Entry 7EH1 (X-ray diffraction, 2.90 A resolution); this record covers chains C and D of the 9 polymer chains in the assembly.

# Chain C
Protein: DNA-directed RNA polymerase subunit beta
Source organism: Thermus thermophilus HB8
Notes: EC 2.7.7.6
UniProt: Q8RQE9 (RPOB_THET8); numbering as in UniProt (aligned over 1-1119)
Sequence (1119 residues; row label = number of the first residue in the row):
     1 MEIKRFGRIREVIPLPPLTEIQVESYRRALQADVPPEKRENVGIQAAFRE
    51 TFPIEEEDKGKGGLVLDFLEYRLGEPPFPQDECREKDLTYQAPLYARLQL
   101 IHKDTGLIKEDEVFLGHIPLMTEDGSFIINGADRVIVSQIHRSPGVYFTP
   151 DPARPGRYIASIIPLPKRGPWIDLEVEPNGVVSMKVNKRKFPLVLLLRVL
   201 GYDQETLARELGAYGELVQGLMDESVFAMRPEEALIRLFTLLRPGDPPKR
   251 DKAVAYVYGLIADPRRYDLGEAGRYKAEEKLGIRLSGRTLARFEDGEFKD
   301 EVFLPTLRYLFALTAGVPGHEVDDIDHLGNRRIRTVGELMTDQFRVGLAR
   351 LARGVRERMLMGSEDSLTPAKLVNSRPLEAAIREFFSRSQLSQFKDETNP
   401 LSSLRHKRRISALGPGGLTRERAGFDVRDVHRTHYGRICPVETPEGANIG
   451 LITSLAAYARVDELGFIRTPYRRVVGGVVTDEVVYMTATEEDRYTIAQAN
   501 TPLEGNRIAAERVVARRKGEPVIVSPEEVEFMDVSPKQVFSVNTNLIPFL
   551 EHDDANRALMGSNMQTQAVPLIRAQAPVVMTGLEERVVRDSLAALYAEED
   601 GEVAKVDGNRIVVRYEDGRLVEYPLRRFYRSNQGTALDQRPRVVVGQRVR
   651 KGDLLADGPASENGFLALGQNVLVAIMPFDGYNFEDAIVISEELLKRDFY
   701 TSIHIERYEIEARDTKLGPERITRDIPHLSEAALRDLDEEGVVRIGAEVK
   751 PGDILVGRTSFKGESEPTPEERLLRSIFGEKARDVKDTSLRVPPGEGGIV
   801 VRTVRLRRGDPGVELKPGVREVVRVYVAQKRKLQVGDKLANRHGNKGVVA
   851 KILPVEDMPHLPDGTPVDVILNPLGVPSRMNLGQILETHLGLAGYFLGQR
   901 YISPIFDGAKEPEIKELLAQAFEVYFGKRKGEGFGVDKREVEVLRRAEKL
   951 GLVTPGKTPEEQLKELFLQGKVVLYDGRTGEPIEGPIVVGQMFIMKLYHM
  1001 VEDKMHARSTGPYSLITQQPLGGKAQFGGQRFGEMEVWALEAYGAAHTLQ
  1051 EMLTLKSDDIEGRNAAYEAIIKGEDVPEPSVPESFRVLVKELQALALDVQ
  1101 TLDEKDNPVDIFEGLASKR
Unresolved in the structure: 57-62, 1119

# Chain D
Protein: DNA-directed RNA polymerase subunit beta'
Source organism: Thermus thermophilus HB8
Notes: EC 2.7.7.6
UniProt: Q8RQE8 (RPOC_THET8); numbering as in UniProt (aligned over 1-1524)
Sequence (1524 residues; each row starts with the number of its first residue):
     1 MKKEVRKVRIALASPEKIRSWSYGEVEKPETINYRTLKPERDGLFDERIF
    51 GPIKDYECACGKYKRQRFEGKVCERCGVEVTKSIVRRYRMGHIELATPAA
   101 HIWFVKDVPSKIGTLLDLSATELEQVLYFSKYIVLDPKGAILNGVPVEKR
   151 QLLTDEEYRELRYGKQETYPLPPGVDALVKDGEEVVKGQELAPGVVSRLD
   201 GVALYRFPRRVRVEYVKKERAGLRLPLAAWVEKEAYKPGEILAELPEPYL
   251 FRAEEEGVVELKELEEGAFLVLRREDEPVATYFLPVGMTPLVVHGEIVEK
   301 GQPLAEAKGLLRMPRQVRAAQVEAEEEGETVYLTLFLEWTEPKDYRVQPH
   351 MNVVVPEGARVEAGDKIVAAIDPEEEVIAEAEGVVHLHEPASILVVKARV
   401 YPFEDDVEVSTGDRVAPGDVLADGGKVKSDVYGRVEVDLVRNVVRVVESY
   451 DIDARMGAEAIQQLLKELDLEALEKELLEEMKHPSRARRAKARKRLEVVR
   501 AFLDSGNRPEWMILEAVPVLPPDLRPMVQVDGGRFATSDLNDLYRRLINR
   551 NNRLKKLLAQGAPEIIIRNEKRMLQEAVDALLDNGRRGAPVTNPGSDRPL
   601 RSLTDILSGKQGRFRQNLLGKRVDYSGRSVIVVGPQLKLHQCGLPKRMAL
   651 ELFKPFLLKKMEEKGIAPNVKAARRMLERQRDIKDEVWDALEEVIHGKVV
   701 LLNRAPTLHRLGIQAFQPVLVEGQSIQLHPLVCEAFNADFDGDQMAVHVP
   751 LSSFAQAEARIQMLSAHNLLSPASGEPLAKPSRDIILGLYYITQVRKEKK
   801 GAGLEFATPEEALAAHERGEVALNAPIKVAGRETSVGRLKYVFANPDEAL
   851 LAVAHGIVDLQDVVTVRYMGKRLETSPGRILFARIVAEAVEDEKVAWELI
   901 QLDVPQEKNSLKDLVYQAFLRLGMEKTARLLDALKYYGFTFSTTSGITIG
   951 IDDAVIPEEKKQYLEEADRKLLQIEQAYEMGFLTDRERYDQILQLWTETT
  1001 EKVTQAVFKNFEENYPFNPLYVMAQSGARGNPQQIRQLCGLRGLMQKPSG
  1051 ETFEVPVRSSFREGLTVLEYFISSHGARKGGADTALRTADSGYLTRKLVD
  1101 VTHEIVVREADCGTTNYISVPLFQPDEVTRSLRLRKRADIEAGLYGRVLA
  1151 REVEVLGVRLEEGRYLSMDDVHLLIKAAEAGEIQEVPVRSPLTCQTRYGV
  1201 CQKCYGYDLSMARPVSIGEAVGIVAAQSIGEPGTQLTMRTFHTGGVAGAA
  1251 DITQGLPRVIELFEARRPKAKAVISEIDGVVRIEETEEKLSVFVESEGFS
  1301 KEYKLPKEARLLVKDGDYVEAGQPLTRGAIDPHQLLEAKGPEAVERYLVE
  1351 EIQKVYRAQGVKLHDKHIEIVVRQMMKYVEVTDPGDSRLLEGQVLEKWDV
  1401 EALNERLIAEGKTPVAWKPLLMGVTKSALSTKSWLSAASFQNTTHVLTEA
  1451 AIAGKKDELIGLKENVILGRLIPAGTGSDFVRFTQVVDQKTLKAIEEARK
  1501 EAVEAKERPAARRGVKREQPGKQA
Unresolved in the structure: 1-2, 1238-1251, 1503-1524
Metal / ion sites: Zn2+ site 1: Cys58, Cys60, Cys73, Cys76; Mg2+ site 1: Asp739, Asp741, Asp743 (shared with 1 residue of chain I); Mg2+ site 2: Lys840 (shared with 1 residue of chain B); Zn2+ site 2: Cys1112, Cys1194, Cys1201, Cys1204
Residues lining bound ligands:
  - CMPcPP (2TM; 5'-O-[(S)-hydroxy{[(S)-hydroxy(phosphonooxy)phosphoryl]methyl}phosphoryl]cytidine): Arg704, Pro706, Asn737, Asp739, Arg1029
  - 1,4-butanediol (BU1): Leu881, Tyr937, Thr940, Phe941

# How chain C and chain D interact
Contacting residue pairs - 401 pairs, chain C then chain D:
  Phe425(C) - Lys1079(D)
  Phe425(C) - Asp1083(D)
  Phe425(C) - Leu1086(D)  hydrophobic
  Arg428(C) - Arg1078(D)  hydrogen bond (backbone-side chain)
  Arg428(C) - Leu1086(D)
  Asp429(C) - Pro1048(D)
  Asp429(C) - Lys1079(D)  salt bridge
  Val430(C) - Pro1048(D)
  Val430(C) - Ser1074(D)
  Val430(C) - His1075(D)  hydrogen bond (backbone-side chain)
  Val430(C) - Arg1078(D)
  Arg432(C) - Phe1071(D)
  Tyr435(C) - Phe1071(D)
  Pro440(C) - Ser1074(D)
  Pro440(C) - Arg1078(D)  hydrogen bond (backbone-side chain)
  Thr443(C) - Arg1078(D)
  Gly446(C) - Ala1085(D)
  Ile449(C) - Ala1082(D)  hydrophobic
  Gly450(C) - Arg1078(D)
  Gln498(C) - Val1067(D)
  Gln498(C) - Leu1068(D)
  Val514(C) - Leu1068(D)  hydrophobic
  Glu520(C) - Lys1047(D)  salt bridge
  Glu520(C) - Phe1053(D)
  Pro521(C) - Leu1068(D)  hydrophobic
  Pro536(C) - Val1067(D)  hydrophobic
  Val539(C) - Val1067(D)  hydrophobic
  Phe540(C) - Tyr1070(D)  hydrophobic
  Leu550(C) - Tyr1070(D)
  Glu551(C) - Gly1064(D)
  Glu551(C) - Leu1065(D)  hydrogen bond (backbone-backbone)
  His552(C) - Phe1061(D)  hydrogen bond (side chain-backbone)
  His552(C) - Arg1062(D)  hydrogen bond (side chain-backbone)
  His552(C) - Glu1063(D)
  His552(C) - Gly1064(D)  hydrogen bond (side chain-backbone)
  Asp553(C) - Phe1061(D)
  Asp553(C) - Tyr1070(D)  hydrogen bond (backbone-side chain)
  Asp554(C) - Arg1042(D)  salt bridge
  Asp554(C) - Phe1061(D)
  Asp554(C) - Tyr1070(D)
  Ala555(C) - Tyr1070(D)
  Asn556(C) - Ala1077(D)
  Ala558(C) - Tyr1070(D)
  Ile676(C) - Ile947(D)
  Ile676(C) - Thr948(D)  hydrogen bond (backbone-side chain)
  Met677(C) - Thr943(D)
  Met677(C) - Ile947(D)
  Pro678(C) - Asp784(D)
  Pro678(C) - Ser942(D)
  Pro678(C) - Thr943(D)
  Pro678(C) - Ile947(D)
  Phe679(C) - Thr943(D)
  Asp680(C) - Pro635(D)
  Asp680(C) - Phe939(D)
  Asp680(C) - Thr940(D)
  Asp680(C) - Thr943(D)  hydrogen bond (backbone-side chain)
  Gly681(C) - Val633(D)
  Gly681(C) - Pro635(D)
  Gly681(C) - Phe939(D)
  Tyr682(C) - Val633(D)
  Tyr682(C) - Pro635(D)
  Asn683(C) - Asp784(D)
  Phe684(C) - Val633(D)  hydrophobic
  Phe684(C) - Cys733(D)  hydrophobic
  Phe684(C) - Phe740(D)
  Phe684(C) - Ser782(D)
  Phe684(C) - Phe939(D)  hydrophobic
  Glu685(C) - Asp739(D)
  Glu685(C) - Phe740(D)  hydrogen bond (backbone-backbone)
  Glu685(C) - Arg783(D)  salt bridge
  Glu685(C) - Arg1029(D)  salt bridge
  Asp686(C) - Phe740(D)
  Ala687(C) - Val633(D)  hydrophobic
  Ala687(C) - Phe740(D)  hydrophobic
  Arg713(C) - Gly532(D)
  Arg713(C) - Gly533(D)
  Lys716(C) - Arg35(D)  hydrogen bond (side chain-backbone)
  Lys716(C) - Leu37(D)
  Ala732(C) - Arg679(D)
  Arg735(C) - Arg681(D)
  Glu748(C) - Arg681(D)  hydrogen bond (backbone-side chain)
  Lys750(C) - Arg681(D)
  Pro751(C) - Glu678(D)
  Pro751(C) - Arg679(D)
  Pro751(C) - Gln680(D)  hydrogen bond (backbone-backbone)
  Gly752(C) - Glu678(D)
  Asp753(C) - Arg679(D)  salt bridge
  Asp753(C) - Arg681(D)  salt bridge
  Glu764(C) - Lys54(D)  salt bridge
  Glu766(C) - Glu57(D)
  Glu766(C) - Lys64(D)
  Pro767(C) - Arg65(D)  hydrogen bond (backbone-side chain)
  Pro769(C) - Arg65(D)
  Gln834(C) - Gln724(D)  hydrogen bond
  Val835(C) - Ser725(D)  hydrogen bond (backbone-side chain)
  Gly836(C) - Val630(D)
  Gly836(C) - Ser725(D)
  Lys838(C) - Asp741(D)
  Lys846(C) - Asp741(D)
  Gly847(C) - Phe740(D)
  Gly847(C) - Asp741(D)
  Val848(C) - Val630(D)  hydrophobic
  Val848(C) - Ile631(D)
  Val848(C) - Val632(D)  hydrophobic
  Val848(C) - Phe740(D)  hydrogen bond (backbone-backbone)
  Val849(C) - Val632(D)
  Ala850(C) - Val632(D)
  Ala850(C) - Val633(D)  hydrophobic
  Asn872(C) - Asp784(D)  hydrogen bond
  Pro873(C) - Ile947(D)
  Leu874(C) - Asp784(D)
  Leu874(C) - Met1023(D)  hydrophobic
  Leu874(C) - Ala1028(D)  hydrophobic
  Leu874(C) - Arg1029(D)  hydrogen bond (backbone-side chain)
  Pro877(C) - Arg1029(D)
  Ser878(C) - Arg1029(D)  hydrogen bond
  Ser878(C) - Gln1034(D)
  Arg879(C) - Arg1029(D)
  Met880(C) - Gln1034(D)
  Met880(C) - Gln1037(D)  hydrogen bond
  Met880(C) - Leu1038(D)  hydrophobic
  Met880(C) - Phe1061(D)  hydrophobic
  Leu882(C) - Ile951(D)  hydrophobic
  Leu882(C) - Leu1038(D)  hydrophobic
  Leu882(C) - Arg1062(D)
  Ile885(C) - Ile949(D)
  Ile885(C) - Gly950(D)
  Ile885(C) - Ile951(D)
  Leu886(C) - Ile951(D)  hydrophobic
  His889(C) - Gly950(D)
  His889(C) - Ile951(D)  hydrogen bond (side chain-backbone)
  Phe906(C) - Leu1065(D)
  Phe906(C) - Thr1066(D)
  Phe906(C) - Val1067(D)
  Phe906(C) - Tyr1070(D)  hydrophobic
  Glu911(C) - Ile951(D)
  Glu911(C) - Arg1062(D)  salt bridge
  Lys915(C) - Asp952(D)  salt bridge
  Lys915(C) - Arg1062(D)
  Arg945(C) - Asp859(D)  salt bridge
  Arg946(C) - Tyr791(D)  hydrogen bond
  Arg946(C) - Arg796(D)
  Arg946(C) - Asp859(D)  salt bridge
  Arg946(C) - Gln861(D)
  Lys949(C) - Arg796(D)
  Lys949(C) - Glu798(D)
  Leu950(C) - Phe1017(D)  hydrophobic
  Gly951(C) - Tyr1015(D)
  Gln969(C) - Asp952(D)
  Lys971(C) - Asp953(D)  salt bridge
  Ile983(C) - Thr943(D)
  Ile983(C) - Gly946(D)
  Glu984(C) - Tyr791(D)  hydrogen bond
  Glu984(C) - Thr944(D)  hydrogen bond (backbone-backbone)
  Glu984(C) - Ser945(D)
  Gly985(C) - Ser945(D)
  Gly985(C) - Gly946(D)
  Pro986(C) - Thr948(D)
  Ile987(C) - Gly946(D)
  Ile987(C) - Thr948(D)
  Val988(C) - Thr948(D)  hydrogen bond (backbone-side chain)
  Val988(C) - Ile949(D)
  Val988(C) - Gly950(D)
  Val1001(C) - Ser629(D)
  Val1001(C) - Gln724(D)
  Glu1002(C) - Gln724(D)
  Lys1004(C) - Arg628(D)
  Lys1004(C) - Val630(D)
  Lys1004(C) - Gln744(D)
  Met1005(C) - Arg628(D)
  Met1005(C) - Ser629(D)
  Met1005(C) - Arg647(D)
  Met1005(C) - Met648(D)  hydrophobic
  Met1005(C) - Gln724(D)  hydrogen bond
  His1006(C) - Gly627(D)
  His1006(C) - Arg628(D)  hydrogen bond (backbone-backbone)
  His1006(C) - Met648(D)
  Ala1007(C) - Ser626(D)
  Ala1007(C) - Gly627(D)
  Ala1007(C) - Met648(D)
  Ala1007(C) - Glu651(D)
  Ala1007(C) - Leu652(D)  hydrophobic
  Arg1008(C) - Asp624(D)  salt bridge
  Arg1008(C) - Tyr625(D)  hydrogen bond (backbone-backbone)
  Arg1008(C) - Ser626(D)  hydrogen bond (backbone-backbone)
  Arg1008(C) - Glu651(D)
  Ser1009(C) - Asp624(D)
  Ser1009(C) - Tyr625(D)  hydrogen bond (backbone-backbone)
  Ser1009(C) - Glu651(D)  hydrogen bond (backbone-side chain)
  Ser1009(C) - Lys654(D)
  Thr1010(C) - Asp624(D)
  Thr1010(C) - Tyr625(D)
  Tyr1013(C) - Asp624(D)  hydrogen bond
  Leu1015(C) - Arg87(D)  hydrogen bond (backbone-side chain)
  Leu1015(C) - Val528(D)  hydrophobic
  Ile1016(C) - Arg87(D)  hydrogen bond (backbone-side chain)
  Ile1016(C) - Asp523(D)
  Ile1016(C) - Leu524(D)
  Ile1016(C) - Pro526(D)
  Ile1016(C) - Arg613(D)
  Thr1017(C) - Arg613(D)
  Thr1017(C) - Asn617(D)
  Gln1018(C) - Arg87(D)
  Gln1019(C) - Asn617(D)  hydrogen bond (side chain-backbone)
  Gln1019(C) - Lys621(D)
  Pro1020(C) - Arg622(D)
  Pro1020(C) - Val623(D)
  Pro1020(C) - Asp624(D)
  Leu1021(C) - Arg622(D)
  Gly1022(C) - Arg622(D)
  Phe1027(C) - Glu651(D)
  Gly1029(C) - Arg622(D)  hydrogen bond (backbone-side chain)
  Gly1029(C) - Val623(D)
  Gly1029(C) - Ser626(D)
  Gln1030(C) - Arg622(D)
  Gln1030(C) - Val623(D)  hydrogen bond (backbone-backbone)
  Gln1030(C) - Ser626(D)  hydrogen bond (backbone-side chain)
  Gln1030(C) - Gly627(D)
  Gln1030(C) - Arg628(D)  hydrogen bond
  Gln1030(C) - His748(D)
  Arg1031(C) - Arg615(D)  hydrogen bond (side chain-backbone)
  Arg1031(C) - Gln616(D)  hydrogen bond (side chain-backbone)
  Arg1031(C) - Gly620(D)  hydrogen bond (side chain-backbone)
  Arg1031(C) - Lys621(D)
  Arg1031(C) - Arg622(D)
  Phe1032(C) - Gly620(D)
  Phe1032(C) - Lys621(D)  hydrogen bond (backbone-backbone)
  Phe1032(C) - Ile713(D)  hydrophobic
  Phe1032(C) - His748(D)
  Glu1034(C) - Arg615(D)  salt bridge
  Glu1034(C) - Leu619(D)
  Glu1034(C) - Arg1096(D)  salt bridge
  Met1035(C) - Thr707(D)
  Met1035(C) - Leu708(D)  hydrophobic
  Glu1036(C) - Asn703(D)
  Glu1036(C) - Thr707(D)  hydrogen bond
  Glu1036(C) - Ile713(D)
  Val1037(C) - Leu619(D)
  Trp1038(C) - Arg1096(D)
  Trp1038(C) - Val1099(D)
  Trp1038(C) - Ile1223(D)
  Trp1038(C) - Gln1227(D)
  Ala1039(C) - Thr707(D)
  Ala1039(C) - Ile713(D)  hydrophobic
  Ala1039(C) - Gln1227(D)
  Leu1040(C) - Ile713(D)  hydrophobic
  Leu1040(C) - Met763(D)  hydrophobic
  Glu1041(C) - Ala1220(D)
  Glu1041(C) - Ile1223(D)
  Glu1041(C) - Leu1462(D)
  Glu1041(C) - Val1466(D)
  Glu1041(C) - Ile1472(D)
  Ala1042(C) - Arg710(D)  hydrogen bond (backbone-side chain)
  Ala1042(C) - Ile1223(D)  hydrophobic
  Ala1042(C) - Val1224(D)  hydrophobic
  Ala1042(C) - Gln1227(D)
  Tyr1043(C) - Arg710(D)  hydrogen bond (side chain-backbone)
  Tyr1043(C) - Leu711(D)
  Tyr1043(C) - Ile713(D)  hydrogen bond (side chain-backbone)
  Tyr1043(C) - Gln714(D)
  Tyr1043(C) - Gln762(D)  hydrogen bond (backbone-side chain)
  Tyr1043(C) - Met763(D)  hydrophobic
  Tyr1043(C) - Asn768(D)
  Gly1044(C) - Glu758(D)
  Gly1044(C) - Gln762(D)  hydrogen bond (backbone-side chain)
  Gly1044(C) - Ala1474(D)
  Gly1044(C) - Gly1475(D)
  Gly1044(C) - Thr1476(D)  hydrogen bond (backbone-backbone)
  Ala1045(C) - Glu758(D)
  Ala1045(C) - Gln762(D)
  Ala1045(C) - Met763(D)  hydrophobic
  Ala1046(C) - Glu758(D)  hydrogen bond (backbone-side chain)
  Ala1046(C) - Leu1471(D)  hydrophobic
  Ala1046(C) - Ile1472(D)  hydrophobic
  Ala1046(C) - Ala1474(D)
  Ala1046(C) - Thr1476(D)  hydrogen bond (backbone-side chain)
  Ala1046(C) - Gly1477(D)
  His1047(C) - Phe754(D)
  His1047(C) - Glu758(D)  salt bridge
  His1047(C) - Leu1471(D)
  His1047(C) - Thr1476(D)
  Thr1048(C) - Leu701(D)
  Thr1048(C) - Ala755(D)  hydrogen bond (side chain-backbone)
  Thr1048(C) - Glu758(D)  hydrogen bond (backbone-side chain)
  Leu1049(C) - Val1466(D)  hydrophobic
  Leu1049(C) - Ile1472(D)  hydrophobic
  Gln1050(C) - Gly1469(D)  hydrogen bond (side chain-backbone)
  Gln1050(C) - Arg1470(D)
  Gln1050(C) - Leu1471(D)
  Glu1051(C) - Pro750(D)
  Glu1051(C) - Leu751(D)  hydrogen bond (side chain-backbone)
  Glu1051(C) - Ser752(D)  hydrogen bond (side chain-backbone)
  Glu1051(C) - Ala755(D)
  Met1052(C) - Lys621(D)
  Met1052(C) - Val623(D)
  Met1052(C) - His748(D)
  Leu1053(C) - Lys621(D)
  Leu1053(C) - Val1466(D)
  Thr1054(C) - Gly1469(D)
  Lys1056(C) - Val623(D)
  Lys1056(C) - Asp624(D)  hydrogen bond (backbone-backbone)
  Lys1056(C) - Tyr625(D)
  Lys1056(C) - Val749(D)  hydrogen bond (side chain-backbone)
  Lys1056(C) - Pro750(D)
  Lys1056(C) - Leu751(D)
  Ser1057(C) - Lys621(D)
  Ser1057(C) - Arg622(D)  hydrogen bond (side chain-backbone)
  Asp1058(C) - Lys621(D)
  Tyr1067(C) - Tyr625(D)
  Tyr1067(C) - Pro655(D)  hydrophobic
  Tyr1067(C) - Leu658(D)
  Tyr1067(C) - Arg674(D)  hydrogen bond
  Ile1070(C) - Pro655(D)  hydrophobic
  Ile1070(C) - Phe656(D)  hydrophobic
  Ile1070(C) - Lys659(D)
  Ile1070(C) - Leu751(D)  hydrophobic
  Ile1071(C) - Pro655(D)  hydrophobic
  Ile1071(C) - Lys659(D)
  Ile1071(C) - Val670(D)
  Lys1072(C) - Lys659(D)
  Gly1073(C) - Lys659(D)
  Asp1075(C) - Ser753(D)  hydrogen bond
  Val1076(C) - Ser752(D)
  Pro1082(C) - Leu1468(D)
  Pro1082(C) - Gly1469(D)
  Glu1083(C) - Arg87(D)  salt bridge
  Glu1083(C) - Tyr88(D)  hydrogen bond
  Ser1084(C) - Leu618(D)
  Phe1085(C) - Leu1468(D)  hydrophobic
  Arg1086(C) - Tyr88(D)
  Val1087(C) - Arg87(D)
  Val1087(C) - Leu524(D)  hydrophobic
  Val1087(C) - Arg613(D)
  Leu1088(C) - Leu607(D)  hydrophobic
  Leu1088(C) - Phe614(D)  hydrophobic
  Lys1090(C) - Arg87(D)
  Lys1090(C) - Tyr88(D)  hydrogen bond (side chain-backbone)
  Lys1090(C) - Met90(D)
  Lys1090(C) - Leu520(D)
  Lys1090(C) - Leu524(D)
  Glu1091(C) - Leu520(D)
  Glu1091(C) - Leu603(D)
  Glu1091(C) - Ile606(D)
  Glu1091(C) - Arg613(D)  salt bridge
  Leu1092(C) - Leu607(D)  hydrophobic
  Leu1092(C) - Leu1447(D)  hydrophobic
  Gln1093(C) - Trp21(D)
  Gln1093(C) - Met90(D)
  Gln1093(C) - Pro518(D)
  Ala1094(C) - Met90(D)
  Ala1094(C) - Leu520(D)  hydrophobic
  Ala1094(C) - Leu582(D)
  Ala1094(C) - Leu603(D)
  Leu1095(C) - His101(D)  hydrogen bond (backbone-side chain)
  Leu1095(C) - Trp103(D)  hydrophobic
  Leu1095(C) - Leu582(D)  hydrophobic
  Leu1095(C) - Leu603(D)  hydrophobic
  Leu1095(C) - Leu607(D)  hydrophobic
  Ala1096(C) - Ala13(D)  hydrogen bond (backbone-backbone)
  Ala1096(C) - His101(D)
  Ala1096(C) - Leu514(D)  hydrophobic
  Leu1097(C) - Ala11(D)
  Leu1097(C) - Trp21(D)
  Leu1097(C) - Trp103(D)  hydrophobic
  Leu1097(C) - Ala1451(D)  hydrophobic
  Asp1098(C) - Arg9(D)
  Asp1098(C) - Ile10(D)
  Asp1098(C) - Ala11(D)  hydrogen bond (backbone-backbone)
  Asp1098(C) - Lys17(D)  salt bridge
  Asp1098(C) - Trp21(D)
  Val1099(C) - Arg9(D)
  Val1099(C) - Ile10(D)  hydrophobic
  Val1099(C) - Trp1434(D)  hydrophobic
  Gln1100(C) - Val8(D)
  Gln1100(C) - Arg9(D)  hydrogen bond (backbone-backbone)
  Thr1101(C) - Val5(D)
  Thr1101(C) - Lys7(D)
  Thr1101(C) - Val8(D)
  Leu1102(C) - Val5(D)
  Leu1102(C) - Arg6(D)  hydrogen bond (backbone-backbone)
  Leu1102(C) - Lys7(D)  hydrogen bond (backbone-backbone)
  Leu1102(C) - Arg9(D)
  Asp1103(C) - Lys3(D)
  Asp1103(C) - Glu4(D)
  Glu1104(C) - Arg6(D)
  Glu1104(C) - Lys7(D)
  Asp1106(C) - Lys7(D)  salt bridge
  Asp1106(C) - Lys1456(D)  salt bridge
  Val1109(C) - Lys3(D)
  Phe1112(C) - Tyr88(D)  hydrophobic
  Leu1115(C) - Lys82(D)
  Leu1115(C) - Ile84(D)  hydrophobic
  Leu1115(C) - Val85(D)  hydrophobic
  Leu1115(C) - Arg89(D)  hydrogen bond (backbone-side chain)
  Ala1116(C) - Tyr23(D)
  Ala1116(C) - Tyr88(D)
  Ser1117(C) - Tyr23(D)  hydrogen bond (backbone-side chain)
  Lys1118(C) - Arg19(D)  hydrogen bond (side chain-backbone)
  Lys1118(C) - Ser20(D)  hydrogen bond (side chain-backbone)
  Lys1118(C) - Ser22(D)  hydrogen bond (side chain-backbone)
  Lys1118(C) - Tyr23(D)
Other interface residues (no listed pair), chain C (186 interface residues in all): His431, His434, Cys439, Val441, Ala447, Thr453, Ala515, Arg516, Ala733, Thr768, Arg772, Val876, Leu968, Arg978, Gly1011, Gly1033
Other interface residues (no listed pair), chain D (204 interface residues in all): Leu12, Ile18, Phe104, Pro521, Gln529, Asp531, Tyr544, Thr604, Gln636, Pro645, His709, Pro730, Gly742, Ala746, Leu787, Ala954, Leu1020, Val1055, Ile1072, Gly1081, Thr1095, Ile1467

# Overview
The interface between chain C and chain D involves 186 residues on one side and 204 on the other; the contacts
include 77 hydrogen bonds and 22 salt bridges. Polar pairs include Asp429(C)-Lys1079(D), Glu520(C)-Lys1047(D)
and Asp554(C)-Arg1042(D). Chain D binds 1,4-butanediol and CMPcPP.
Chain C is DNA-directed RNA polymerase subunit beta and chain D is DNA-directed RNA polymerase subunit beta',
both from Thermus thermophilus HB8; the structure, Thermus thermophilus transcription initiation complex
containing a template-strand purine at position TSS-2, GpG RNA primer, and ..., was determined by X-ray
diffraction (same publication as 7EH0 and 7EH2).
